PDB entry 6RE4 | electron microscopy, 3.00 A resolution | chains G and H of the 20 polymer chains in the assembly

== Chain G (and H) ==
Molecule: Mitochondrial ATP synthase subunit c
From: Polytomella sp. Pringsheim 198.80
Notes: chain H of this document is another copy of the same molecule, construct and numbering; everything in this record applies to it too
Reference sequence: D7P7X5 (D7P7X5_9CHLO); residue numbers follow UniProt; this construct covers 1-127
Sequence (127 residues; numbered 1 to 127; the number before each row is that of its first residue):
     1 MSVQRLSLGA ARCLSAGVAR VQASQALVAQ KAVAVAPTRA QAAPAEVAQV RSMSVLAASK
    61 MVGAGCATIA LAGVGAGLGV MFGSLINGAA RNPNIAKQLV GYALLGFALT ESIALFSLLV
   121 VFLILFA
Disordered / not traced: 1-53

== Interface between chain G and chain H ==
Residue-residue contacts (75):
  Ser54(G) with Val55(H)
  Ala57(G) with Leu56(H)
  Ala58(G) with Val55(H); Leu56(H), hydrophobic; Ser59(H), hydrogen bond (backbone-side chain)
  Met61(G) with Leu56(H), hydrophobic; Ser59(H); Lys60(H); Ile124(H)
  Val62(G) with Val62(H), hydrophobic; Gly63(H)
  Gly65(G) with Gly63(H); Cys66(H); Ala67(H), hydrogen bond (backbone-backbone)
  Cys66(G) with Cys66(H), hydrogen bond (backbone-side chain)
  Thr68(G) with Ala67(H); Ala70(H); Val120(H)
  Ile69(G) with Cys66(H); Ile69(H), hydrophobic
  Leu71(G) with Ala70(H), hydrophobic; Ile113(H), hydrophobic; Phe116(H), hydrophobic; Ser117(H)
  Ala72(G) with Ala70(H); Gly73(H)
  Val74(G) with Ile113(H), hydrophobic
  Gly75(G) with Gly73(H); Gly77(H); Thr110(H), hydrogen bond (backbone-side chain)
  Ala76(G) with Gly73(H), hydrogen bond (backbone-backbone); Gly77(H)
  Leu78(G) with Leu109(H); Thr110(H); Ile113(H), hydrophobic
  Gly79(G) with Gly77(H); Met81(H); Thr110(H)
  Val80(G) with Val80(H), hydrophobic
  Phe82(G) with Met81(H), hydrophobic; Gly106(H); Leu109(H), hydrophobic
  Gly83(G) with Met81(H); Ser84(H)
  Ile86(G) with Met81(H); Ser84(H); Leu85(H), hydrophobic; Leu99(H); Ala103(H), hydrophobic
  Asn87(G) with Ser84(H), hydrogen bond; Asn87(H); Gly88(H)
  Ala89(G) with Ile95(H); Tyr102(H), hydrophobic
  Ala90(G) with Gly88(H); Asn92(H), hydrogen bond (backbone-side chain); Ile95(H), hydrophobic; Leu99(H), hydrophobic
  Arg91(G) with Arg91(H)
  Pro93(G) with Asn92(H); Ile95(H), hydrophobic
  Ala96(G) with Gln98(H); Tyr102(H)
  Val100(G) with Tyr102(H), hydrophobic
  Leu104(G) with Leu109(H), hydrophobic
  Phe107(G) with Leu109(H)
  Glu111(G) with Leu109(H); Ser112(H); Ile113(H); Phe116(H)
  Leu115(G) with Phe116(H), hydrophobic
  Leu118(G) with Phe116(H), hydrophobic
  Val121(G) with Val120(H), hydrophobic
  Phe122(G) with Leu123(H), hydrophobic
  Leu125(G) with Ile124(H), hydrophobic
Also at the interface, not in a pair above, chain G (39 interface residues in all): Ser59, Ala64, Lys97, Phe126
Also at the interface, not in a pair above, chain H (37 interface residues in all): Val74, Ala127

== Summary ==
39 residues of chain G face 37 of chain H across their interface; the contacts include 7 hydrogen bonds. Polar
pairs include Ala58(G)-Ser59(H), Cys66(G)-Cys66(H) and Gly75(G)-Thr110(H).
Chain G and chain H are both Mitochondrial ATP synthase subunit c (Polytomella sp. Pringsheim 198.80); the
structure, Cryo-EM structure of Polytomella F-ATP synthase, Rotary substate 2B, focussed refinement of F1 head
and rotor, was determined by electron microscopy (same publication as 6RD4, 6RD5, 6RD6, 6RD7, 6RD8, 6RD9 and
46 further entries).
